PDB entry 7Q54 | electron microscopy, 8.90 A resolution (very low resolution: no residue pairs are listed; an interface is given only as per-side residue counts) | chains O and C of the 8 polymer chains in the assembly

Chain O (and C):
Protein: Glyceraldehyde-3-phosphate dehydrogenase B, chloroplastic
Organism: Spinacia oleracea
Notes: EC 1.2.1.13; chain C of this document is another copy of the same molecule, construct and numbering; everything in this record applies to it too
UniProt: P12860 (G3PB_SPIOL); the construct lacks a stretch of the UniProt sequence and is renumbered around it, so the offset changes along the chain: -83 to 18 = UniProt 1-102; 19-34 = UniProt 105-120; 36-60 = UniProt 121-145; 61-122 = UniProt 147-208; 4 more segments
Sequence (451 residues; each row starts with the number of its first residue; note: 2 numbers in that range are skipped by the numbering (no residue carries them; nothing is unmodelled there); a row labelled like 18A-18B holds insertion residues (18A, then the next letters in order); numbers below 1 keep their minus sign (Met-83 is residue -83)):
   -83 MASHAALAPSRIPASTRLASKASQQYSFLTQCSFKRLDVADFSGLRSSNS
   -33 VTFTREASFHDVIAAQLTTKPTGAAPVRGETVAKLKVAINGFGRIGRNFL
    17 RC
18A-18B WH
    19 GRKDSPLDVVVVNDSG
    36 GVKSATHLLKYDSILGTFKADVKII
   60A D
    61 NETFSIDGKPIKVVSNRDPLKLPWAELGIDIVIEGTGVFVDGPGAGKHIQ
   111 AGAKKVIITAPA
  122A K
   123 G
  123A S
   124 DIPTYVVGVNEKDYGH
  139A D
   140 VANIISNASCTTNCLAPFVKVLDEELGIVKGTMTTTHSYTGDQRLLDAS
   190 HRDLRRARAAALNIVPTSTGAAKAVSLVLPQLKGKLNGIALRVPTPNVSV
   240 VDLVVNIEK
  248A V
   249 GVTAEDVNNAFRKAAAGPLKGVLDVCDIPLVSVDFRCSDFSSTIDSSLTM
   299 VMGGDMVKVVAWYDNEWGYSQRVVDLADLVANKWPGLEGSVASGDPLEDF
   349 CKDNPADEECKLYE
Not modelled in the structure: -83 to -1
Swiss-Prot annotation at these positions:
  - active site: Cys149 (Nucleophile)
  - binding site (NADP(+)): Arg10, Ile11, Asp32, Arg77, Asn313
  - binding site (D-glyceraldehyde 3-phosphate): Ser148 to Thr150, Thr179, Arg195, Thr208, Gly209, Arg231
  - site: His176 (Activates thiol group during catalysis)
Disulfides: Cys349-Cys358
Ligand contacts: NAD (nicotinamide-adenine-dinucleotide): Asn6, Gly7, Phe8, Gly9, Arg10, Ile11, Gly12, Arg13, Asn14, Asn31, Asp32, Ser33, Asn76, Arg77, Glu94, Gly95, Thr96, Gly97, Val98, Phe99, Thr119, Ala120, Cys149, Thr179, Glu314, Tyr317
Reported in the primary citation:
  - self-association interface (contacts with another copy of this molecule): Arg77 to Leu80, Gly97 to Lys114, Thr119 to Thr127, His139 to Ile143, Thr179 to Arg195, Thr206 to Thr208
  - catalytic residues: Cys149 (citing earlier work)

Chain O / chain C interface:
At this resolution (9 A) residue pairs are not listed: 34 residues of chain O and 38 of chain C lie at the interface.

In short:
The interface between chain O and chain C involves 34 residues on one side and 38 on the other. Bound to chain
O: NAD. From UniProt: active-site residue Cys149(O), 5 NADP+-binding residues and 8 D-glyceraldehyde
3-phosphate-binding residues on chain O. From the paper: the catalytic residue Cys149(O); a self-association
interface involving Arg77(O), Gly97(O) and Thr119(O) among others.
Chain O and chain C are both Glyceraldehyde-3-phosphate dehydrogenase B, chloroplastic (Spinacia oleracea);
the structure, Single Particle Cryo-EM structure of photosynthetic A4B4-glyceraldehyde 3-phosphate
dehydrogenase from Spinacia oleracia, was determined by electron microscopy (same publication as 7Q53, 7Q55,
7Q56 and 7Q57).
